PDB entry 9JPU | electron microscopy, 3.25 A resolution | chains A and M of the 9 polymer chains in the assembly

# Chain A
Name: V(D)J recombination-activating protein 1
Source organism: Mus musculus
Notes: EC 3.1.-.-, 2.3.2.27
Reference sequence: P15919 (RAG1_MOUSE); numbering as in UniProt (aligned over 1-1040)
Chain sequence (1040 residues; numbered 1 to 1040; the number before each row is that of its first residue):
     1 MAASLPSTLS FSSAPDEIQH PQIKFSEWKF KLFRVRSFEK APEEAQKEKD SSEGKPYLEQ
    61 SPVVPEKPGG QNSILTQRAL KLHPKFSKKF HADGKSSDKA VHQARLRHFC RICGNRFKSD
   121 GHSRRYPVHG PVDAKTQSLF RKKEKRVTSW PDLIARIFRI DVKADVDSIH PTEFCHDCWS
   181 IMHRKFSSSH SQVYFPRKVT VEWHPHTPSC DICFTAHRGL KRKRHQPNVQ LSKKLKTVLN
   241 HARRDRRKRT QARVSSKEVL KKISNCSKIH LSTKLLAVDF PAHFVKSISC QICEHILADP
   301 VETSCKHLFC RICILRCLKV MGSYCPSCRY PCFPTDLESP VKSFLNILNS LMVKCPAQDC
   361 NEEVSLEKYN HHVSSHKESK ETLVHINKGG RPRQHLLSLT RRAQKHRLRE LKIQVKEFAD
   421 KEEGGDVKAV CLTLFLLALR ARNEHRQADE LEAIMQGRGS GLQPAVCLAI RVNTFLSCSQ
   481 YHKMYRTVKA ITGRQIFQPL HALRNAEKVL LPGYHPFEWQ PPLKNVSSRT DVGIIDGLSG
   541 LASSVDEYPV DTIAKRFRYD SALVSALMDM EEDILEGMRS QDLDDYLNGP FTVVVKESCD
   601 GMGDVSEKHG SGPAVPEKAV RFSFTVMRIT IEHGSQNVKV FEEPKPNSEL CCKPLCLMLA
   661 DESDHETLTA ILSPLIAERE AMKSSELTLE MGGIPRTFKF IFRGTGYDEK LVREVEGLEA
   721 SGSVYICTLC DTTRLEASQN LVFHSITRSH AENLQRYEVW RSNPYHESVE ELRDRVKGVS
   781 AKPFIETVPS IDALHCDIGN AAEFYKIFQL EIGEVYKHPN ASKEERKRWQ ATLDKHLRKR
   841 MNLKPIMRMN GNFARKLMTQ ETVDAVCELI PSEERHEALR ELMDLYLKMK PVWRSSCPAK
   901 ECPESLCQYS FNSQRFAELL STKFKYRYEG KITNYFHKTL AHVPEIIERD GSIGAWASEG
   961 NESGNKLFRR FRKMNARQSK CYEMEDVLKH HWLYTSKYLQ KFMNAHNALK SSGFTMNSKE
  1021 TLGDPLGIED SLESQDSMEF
Disordered / not traced: 1-460, 1009-1040
Curated features (UniProtKB/Swiss-Prot):
  - zinc finger: Cys290 to Arg329 (RING-type), Leu351 to Lys380 (RAG1-type)
  - DNA-binding region: Gly389 to Gln456 (NBD)
  - binding site (Zn(2+)): Cys266, His270, Cys290, Cys293, His295, Cys305, His307, Cys310, Cys313, Cys325, Cys328, Cys355, Cys360, His372, His376
  - binding site (a divalent metal cation): Asp600, Asp708, Glu962
  - site: Trp893 (Essential for DNA hairpin formation, participates in base-stacking interactions near the cleavage site)
  - cross-link: Lys233 (Glycyl lysine isopeptide (Lys-Gly) (interchain with G-Cter in ubiquitin))
  - mutagenesis: Lys233 (K233M: Abolishes autoubiquitination), His307 (H307A: Displays lower E3 ligase activity and affects the joining step of V(D)J recombination), Cys325 (C325G: Loss of E3 ligase activity and affects the joining step of V(D)J recombination), Arg391 (R391A: Defects in converting nicked products to hairpins; R391L: Impairs DNA-binding and hairpin formation while maintaining some nicking activity), Arg393 (R393A: Impairs DNA-binding and hairpin formation while maintaining some nicking activity), Arg401 (R401A: Allows robust hairpin activity), Arg402 (R402A: Defects in converting nicked products to hairpins), Lys405 (K405A: Reduced hairpin activity), His406 (H406A: Allows robust hairpin activity), Arg407 (R407A: Impairs DNA-binding and reduces hairpin formation without affecting nicking activity), Asn443 (N443A: Impairs DNA-binding; when associated with A-445), His445 (H445A: Impairs DNA-binding; when associated with A-443), 23 further mutagenesis entries in UniProt
Metal / ion sites: Ca2+: Asp600 (shared with 1 residue of chain F); Zn2+: Cys727, Cys730, His937, His942

# Chain M
Molecule: 14-nt DNA strand
Sequence (14 nucleotides; numbered 17 to 30; the number before each row is that of its first residue):
    17 CACAGTGATG CAAA

# Interface between chain A and chain M
Contacting residue pairs (17; chain A residue first):
  Ser477(A) - DT22(M)  hydrogen bond to the phosphate
  Ser477(A) - DG23(M)  phosphate contact
  Cys478(A) - DG23(M)  hydrogen bond to the phosphate
  Ser479(A) - DT22(M)  sugar contact
  Ser479(A) - DG23(M)  hydrogen bond to the phosphate
  Gln480(A) - DG21(M)  hydrogen bond to the phosphate
  Gln480(A) - DT22(M)  hydrogen bond to the phosphate
  Lys483(A) - DG21(M)  salt bridge to the phosphate
  Arg504(A) - DA24(M)  salt bridge to the phosphate
  Arg504(A) - DT25(M)  base contact
  Asn975(A) - DG23(M)  hydrogen bond to the phosphate
  Ala976(A) - DT22(M)  sugar contact
  Ala976(A) - DG23(M)  phosphate contact
  Arg977(A) - DG23(M)  sugar contact
  Arg977(A) - DA24(M)  hydrogen bond to the sugar
  Gln978(A) - DG21(M)  base contact
  Lys989(A) - DA24(M)  salt bridge to the phosphate
Other interface residues (no listed pair), chain A (14 interface residues in all): Glu507, Met974, Asp986

# Overview
Chain A and chain M form an interface of 14 and 5 residues respectively; the contacts include 7 hydrogen bonds
and 3 salt bridges. Polar pairs include Arg977(A)-DA24(M), Ser477(A)-DT22(M) and Cys478(A)-DG23(M).
Here chain A is V(D)J recombination-activating protein 1 (Mus musculus) and chain M is a 14-nt DNA strand.
Entry 9JPU (CryoEM structure of mouse RAG SEC-PHD) was determined by electron microscopy, deposited together
with 9JPX, 9JQN, 9JTS and 9JTU.
